PDB entry 3GED | X-ray diffraction, 1.70 A resolution | chains A and B

== Chain A (and B) ==
Name: Short-chain dehydrogenase/reductase SDR
Organism: Clostridium thermocellum ATCC 27405
Notes: chain B of this document is another copy of the same molecule, construct and numbering; everything in this record applies to it too
Reference sequence: A3DFK9 (A3DFK9_CLOTH); numbering as in UniProt (aligned over 1-247)
Chain sequence (247 residues; row label = number of the first residue in the row):
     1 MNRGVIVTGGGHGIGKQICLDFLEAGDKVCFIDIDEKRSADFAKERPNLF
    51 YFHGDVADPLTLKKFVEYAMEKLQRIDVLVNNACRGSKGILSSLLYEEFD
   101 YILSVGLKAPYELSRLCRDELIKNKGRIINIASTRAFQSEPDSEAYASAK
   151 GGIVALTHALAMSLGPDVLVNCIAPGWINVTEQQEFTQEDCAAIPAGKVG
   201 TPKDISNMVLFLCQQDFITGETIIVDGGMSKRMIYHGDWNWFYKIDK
Disordered / not traced: 1, 182-184, 247 (chain B: 182-184, 247)
Metal / ion sites: Na+: Ala43, Arg46, Leu49
Small-molecule neighbours:
  - thiosulfate (THJ), molecule 1: Gly9, His12, Ile34, Arg38, Asn82, Ala83, Cys84, Arg85, Val105
  - thiosulfate (THJ), molecule 2: Lys16, Asp41, Phe42, Arg46
Reported in the primary citation:
  - binding site for glycerol: Arg135, Gly176, Trp177, Tyr235, Asp238
  - binding site for thiosulfate: Lys16, Ile34, Arg46, Asn82, Ala83, Cys84, Arg85
  - post-translational modification sites: Cys191
  - self-association interface (contacts with another copy of this molecule): Ser148
  - catalytic residues: Ser133, Tyr146, Lys150 (proposed by the authors, not directly observed)
  - contacts within the chain: Thr8-Asn81 (water-mediated contact), Ala83-Ile131 (water-mediated contact), Ala83-Val105 (water-mediated contact), Gly106-Lys150 (water-mediated contact)

== How chain A and chain B interact ==
Pairs across the interface - 69 pairs, chain A then chain B:
  Met162(A) with Pro195(B), hydrophobic; Gly228(B); Lys231(B); Arg232(B)
  Gly165(A) with Pro195(B)
  Pro166(A) with Pro195(B); Ala196(B); Gly197(B)
  Trp177(A) with Phe217(B)
  Ile178(A) with Phe217(B), hydrophobic
  Pro195(A) with Met162(B), hydrophobic; Gly165(B); Pro166(B)
  Ala196(A) with Pro166(B); Asp216(B)
  Gly197(A) with Pro166(B)
  Lys198(A) with Asp216(B), salt bridge; Phe217(B)
  Val199(A) with Phe217(B)
  Gly200(A) with Phe217(B)
  Asp204(A) with Asp216(B); Phe217(B)
  Asn207(A) with Phe211(B); Gln215(B)
  Met208(A) with Phe211(B), hydrophobic; Ile218(B), hydrophobic
  Phe211(A) with Asn207(B); Met208(B), hydrophobic; Phe211(B), hydrophobic
  Gln215(A) with Asn207(B)
  Asp216(A) with Ala196(B); Lys198(B), salt bridge; Asp204(B)
  Phe217(A) with Trp177(B); Ile178(B), hydrophobic; Lys198(B); Val199(B); Gly200(B); Asp204(B); Val225(B); Asp226(B); Gly227(B), hydrogen bond (backbone-backbone)
  Ile218(A) with Met208(B), hydrophobic; Ile224(B); Val225(B), hydrophobic
  Thr219(A) with Gly227(B); Gly228(B)
  Gly220(A) with Lys231(B)
  Glu221(A) with Ile223(B); Ile224(B), hydrogen bond (side chain-backbone); Asp226(B); Lys231(B), salt bridge
  Thr222(A) with Glu221(B)
  Ile223(A) with Glu221(B); Ile223(B), hydrophobic
  Ile224(A) with Glu221(B), hydrogen bond (backbone-side chain)
  Val225(A) with Phe217(B); Ile218(B), hydrophobic
  Asp226(A) with Phe217(B); Glu221(B)
  Gly227(A) with Phe217(B), hydrogen bond (backbone-backbone); Thr219(B)
  Gly228(A) with Met162(B); Thr219(B)
  Lys231(A) with His158(B); Met162(B); Gly220(B); Glu221(B), salt bridge
  Arg232(A) with Met162(B)
Interface residues without a listed pair, chain A (35 interface residues in all): His158, Leu169, Ile194, Ser230
Interface residues without a listed pair, chain B (35 interface residues in all): Leu169, Ile194, Thr222, Ser230

== In short ==
The chain A/chain B interface involves 35 residues from each chain; the contacts include 4 hydrogen bonds and
4 salt bridges. Polar pairs include Lys198(A)-Asp216(B), Glu221(A)-Lys231(B) and Glu221(A)-Ile224(B). Bound to
chain A: thiosulfate. From the paper: catalytic residues Ser133(A), Tyr146(A) and Lys150(A); a binding site
for thiosulfate at Lys16(A), Ile34(A) and Arg46(A) among others.
Both chains are Short-chain dehydrogenase/reductase SDR (Clostridium thermocellum ATCC 27405). Entry 3GED
(Fingerprint and Structural Analysis of a Apo SCOR enzyme from Clostridium thermocellum) was determined by
X-ray diffraction (same publication as 3GEG).
